PDB entry 1FTH | X-ray diffraction, 1.90 A resolution | chains A and B of the 3 polymer chains in the assembly

== Chain A ==
Name: Acyl carrier protein synthase
From: Streptococcus pneumoniae
Notes: EC 2.7.8.7
Reference sequence: P0A2W6 (ACPS_STRPN); residues 1003-1122 here correspond to UniProt positions 1-120 (UniProt number = residue number - 1002)
Amino-acid sequence (122 residues; numbered 1001 to 1122; the number before each row is that of its first residue):
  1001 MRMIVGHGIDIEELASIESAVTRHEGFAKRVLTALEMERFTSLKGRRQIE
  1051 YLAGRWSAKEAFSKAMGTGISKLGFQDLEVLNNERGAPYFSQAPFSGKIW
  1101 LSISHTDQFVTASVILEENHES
Not modelled in the structure: 1001-1002, 1120-1122
Construct notes: cloning artifact (1001-1002); conflict Leu1035 (Gln33 in P0A2W6)
Swiss-Prot annotation at these positions:
  - binding site (Mg(2+)): Asp1010, Glu1060
Small-molecule neighbours: adenosine-3'-5'-diphosphate (A3P): Asp1010, Lys1064, Gly1067, Thr1068, Gly1069

== Chain B ==
Name: Acyl carrier protein synthase
From: Streptococcus pneumoniae
Notes: EC 2.7.8.7
Reference sequence: P0A2W6 (ACPS_STRPN); residues 2003-2122 here correspond to UniProt positions 1-120 (UniProt number = residue number - 2002)
Amino-acid sequence (122 residues; numbered 2001 to 2122; the number before each row is that of its first residue):
  2001 MRMIVGHGIDIEELASIESAVTRHEGFAKRVLTALEMERFTSLKGRRQIE
  2051 YLAGRWSAKEAFSKAMGTGISKLGFQDLEVLNNERGAPYFSQAPFSGKIW
  2101 LSISHTDQFVTASVILEENHES
Not modelled in the structure: 2001-2002, 2119-2122
Construct notes: cloning artifact (2001-2002); conflict Leu2035 (Gln33 in P0A2W6)
Swiss-Prot annotation at these positions:
  - binding site (Mg(2+)): Asp2010, Glu2060
Small-molecule neighbours:
  - adenosine-3'-5'-diphosphate (A3P), molecule 1: Asp2010, Lys2064, Gly2067, Thr2068
  - adenosine-3'-5'-diphosphate (A3P), molecule 2: Arg2055, Asn2082, Arg2085, Gly2086, Ala2087, Pro2088, Ile2103, Ser2104, His2105

== Interface between chain A and chain B ==
Residue-residue contacts (19):
  Met1003(A) - Glu2117(B)
  Ile1004(A) - Trp2100(B)
  Ile1004(A) - Ile2115(B)  hydrophobic
  Ile1004(A) - Glu2117(B)  hydrogen bond (backbone-side chain)
  Val1005(A) - Trp2100(B)
  Gly1006(A) - Trp2100(B)
  His1007(A) - Ser2102(B)
  His1007(A) - Ser2113(B)  hydrogen bond
  His1007(A) - Ile2115(B)
  Gly1008(A) - Ser2102(B)
  Ile1009(A) - Ser2102(B)  hydrogen bond (backbone-side chain)
  Ile1009(A) - Ser2104(B)
  Ile1009(A) - Ser2113(B)
  Asp1010(A) - Ser2104(B)
  Ile1011(A) - Ser2104(B)  hydrogen bond (backbone-side chain)
  Ile1011(A) - Thr2106(B)
  Lys1064(A) - Ile2103(B)  hydrogen bond (side chain-backbone)
  Lys1064(A) - Ser2104(B)
  Gly1067(A) - Arg2085(B)
Interface residues without a listed pair, chain A (13 interface residues in all): Phe1109, Ile1115
Interface residues without a listed pair, chain B (15 interface residues in all): Ile2004, Leu2101, His2105, Phe2109, Thr2111, Ala2112

== In short ==
13 residues of chain A face 15 of chain B across their interface; the contacts include 5 hydrogen bonds. Among
the polar pairs are Ile1004(A)-Glu2117(B), His1007(A)-Ser2113(B) and Ile1009(A)-Ser2102(B). One
adenosine-3'-5'-diphosphate molecule is bound between chain A and chain B. Bound to chain B:
adenosine-3'-5'-diphosphate.
Both chains are Acyl carrier protein synthase (Streptococcus pneumoniae). Entry 1FTH (Crystal structure of
streptococcus pneumoniae acyl carrier protein synthase (3'5'-ADP complex)) was determined by X-ray
diffraction, deposited together with 1FTE and 1FTF.
